2ZGB - chains H and I of the 3 polymer chains in the assembly; structure by X-ray diffraction, 1.60 A resolution.

[Chain H]
Protein: Thrombin heavy chain
Organism: Homo sapiens
Notes: EC 3.4.21.5
Reference sequence: P00734 (THRB_HUMAN); the construct lacks a stretch of the UniProt sequence and is renumbered around it, so the offset changes along the chain: 16-36 = UniProt 364-384; 37-60 = UniProt 386-409; 61-77 = UniProt 419-435; 78-97 = UniProt 437-456; 7 more segments
Amino-acid sequence (259 residues; numbered 16 to 247 plus 28 insertion-coded residues; 1 number in that range is skipped by the numbering (no residue carries it; nothing is unmodelled there); the number before each row is that of its first residue; a row labelled like 60A-60I holds insertion residues (60A, then the next letters in order)):
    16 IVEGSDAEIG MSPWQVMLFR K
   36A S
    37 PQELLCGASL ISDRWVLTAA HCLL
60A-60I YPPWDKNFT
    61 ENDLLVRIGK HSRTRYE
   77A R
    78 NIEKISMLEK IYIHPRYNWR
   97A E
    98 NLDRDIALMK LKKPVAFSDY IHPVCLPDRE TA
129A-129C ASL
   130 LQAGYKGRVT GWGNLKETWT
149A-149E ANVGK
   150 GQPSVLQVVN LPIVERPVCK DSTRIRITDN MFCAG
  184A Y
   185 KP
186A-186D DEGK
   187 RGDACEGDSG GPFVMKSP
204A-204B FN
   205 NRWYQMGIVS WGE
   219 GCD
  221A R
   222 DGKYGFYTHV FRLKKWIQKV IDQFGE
Not modelled in the structure: 147-149, 149A-149E, 150, 247
Cystine bridges: Cys-42/Cys-58, Cys-168/Cys-182, Cys-191/Cys-220
Ligand contacts: D-leucyl-N-(3-chlorobenzyl)-L-prolinamide (21U): His-57, Tyr-60A, Trp-60D, Glu-97A, Asn-98, Leu-99, Ile-174, Asp-189, Ala-190, Cys-191, Glu-192, Ser-195, Val-213, Ser-214, Trp-215, Gly-216, Gly-219, Cys-220, Gly-226, Phe-227, Tyr-228

[Chain I]
Protein: Hirudin variant-1
Reference sequence: P01050 (ITH1_HIRME); residues 54-64 here = UniProt positions 54-64
Amino-acid sequence (11 residues; numbered 54 to 64; the number before each row is that of its first residue):
    54 GDFEEIPEEY L
Not modelled in the structure: 54, 64
Modified residues: Tyr-63 (o-sulfo-l-tyrosine; TYS)

[Chain H / chain I interface]
Residue-residue contacts (18; chain H residue first):
  Phe-34(H) / Phe-56(I)  hydrophobic
  Gln-38(H) / Ile-59(I)
  Leu-40(H) / Phe-56(I)
  Leu-65(H) / Ile-59(I)  hydrophobic
  Leu-65(H) / Tyr-63(I)
  Arg-67(H) / Ile-59(I)
  Arg-73(H) / Phe-56(I)
  Thr-74(H) / Asp-55(I)
  Thr-74(H) / Phe-56(I)
  Thr-74(H) / Glu-57(I)  hydrogen bond (backbone-backbone)
  Arg-75(H) / Glu-57(I)
  Tyr-76(H) / Glu-57(I)  hydrogen bond (backbone-side chain)
  Tyr-76(H) / Pro-60(I)
  Tyr-76(H) / Tyr-63(I)
  Glu-80(H) / Tyr-63(I)
  Lys-81(H) / Tyr-63(I)
  Ile-82(H) / Ile-59(I)  hydrophobic
  Ile-82(H) / Tyr-63(I)
Other interface residues (no listed pair), chain H (14 interface residues in all): Met-32, Glu-39
Other interface residues (no listed pair), chain I (7 interface residues in all): Glu-58

[Summary]
Chain H and chain I form an interface of 14 and 7 residues respectively, with 2 hydrogen bonds. Polar contacts
include Tyr-76(H)/Glu-57(I) and Thr-74(H)/Glu-57(I). Ligands of chain H:
D-leucyl-N-(3-chlorobenzyl)-L-prolinamide.
Here chain H is Thrombin heavy chain (Homo sapiens) and chain I is Hirudin variant-1. Entry 2ZGB (Thrombin
Inhibition) was determined by X-ray diffraction, deposited together with 2ZNK, 2ZHQ and 2ZI2.
